PDB entry 7Y48 | electron microscopy, 2.85 A resolution | chain B

== Chain B ==
Protein: ATP-binding cassette sub-family B member 10, mitochondrial
Source organism: Homo sapiens
Reference sequence: Q9NRK6 (ABCBA_HUMAN); numbering as in UniProt (aligned over 152-738)
Chain sequence (613 residues; each row starts with the number of its first residue):
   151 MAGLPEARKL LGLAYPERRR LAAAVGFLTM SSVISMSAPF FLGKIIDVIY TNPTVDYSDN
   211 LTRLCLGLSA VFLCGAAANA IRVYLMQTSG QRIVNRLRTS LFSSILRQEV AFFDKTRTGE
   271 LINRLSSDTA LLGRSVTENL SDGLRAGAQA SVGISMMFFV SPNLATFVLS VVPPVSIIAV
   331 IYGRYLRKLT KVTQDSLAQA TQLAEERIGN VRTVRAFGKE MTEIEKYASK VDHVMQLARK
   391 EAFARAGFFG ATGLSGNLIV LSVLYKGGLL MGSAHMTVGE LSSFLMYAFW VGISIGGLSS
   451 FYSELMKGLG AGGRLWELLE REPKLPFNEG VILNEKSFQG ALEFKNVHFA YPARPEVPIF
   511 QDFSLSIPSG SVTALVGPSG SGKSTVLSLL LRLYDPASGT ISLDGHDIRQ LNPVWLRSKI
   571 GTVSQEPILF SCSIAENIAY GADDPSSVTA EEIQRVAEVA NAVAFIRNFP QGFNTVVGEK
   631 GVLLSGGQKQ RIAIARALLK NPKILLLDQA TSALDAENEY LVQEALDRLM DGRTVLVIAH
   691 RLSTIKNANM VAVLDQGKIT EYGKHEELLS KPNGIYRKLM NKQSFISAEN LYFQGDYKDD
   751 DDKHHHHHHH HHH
Not modelled in the structure: 151-154, 629-631, 725-763
Construct notes: initiating methionine (151); engineered mutation Q659 (Glu in Q9NRK6); expression tag (739-763)
Small-molecule neighbours: Biliverdine IX Alpha (IE5): V322, V325, S326, A329, F398, F399, T402, G403, S405, G406, N407, I409, V410, F439, G442, I443
What the authors report for this chain:
  - mutagenesis - E659Q: abolished catalytic activity
  - binding site for Biliverdine IX Alpha: V322, V325, S326, A329, F398, F399, T402, S405, N407, I409, V410, F439, I443
  - conformationally variable residues (side-chain flip): S185, N229, S405, F439, I443
  - mutagenesis - N229A: unchanged catalytic activity on Biliverdine IX Alpha
  - mutagenesis - N229A/N407A, N407A: increased catalytic activity
  - binding site for cholesterol: V410, F439, I443
  - mutagenesis - N229A: unchanged stability in response to Biliverdine IX Alpha

== Overview ==
Bound to chain B: Biliverdine IX Alpha. From the paper: a binding site for Biliverdine IX Alpha at V322, V325
and S326 among others; N229A/N407A and N407A increase catalytic activity; 4 substitutions were tested in all.
Chain B is ATP-binding cassette sub-family B member 10, mitochondrial (Homo sapiens); the structure, Cryo-EM
Structure of biliverdin-bound mitochondrial ABC transporter ABCB10 from Biortus, was determined by electron
microscopy together with 7Y49 from the same study.
